9KMG - chains F and e of the 14 polymer chains in the assembly; structure by electron microscopy, 3.10 A resolution.

Chain F:
Protein: Major capsid protein
From: Escherichia phage FCWL1
UniProtKB: A0AAX4MTV7 (A0AAX4MTV7_9CAUD); residue numbers follow UniProt; this construct covers 1-319
Chain sequence (319 residues; numbered 1 to 319; the number before each row is that of its first residue):
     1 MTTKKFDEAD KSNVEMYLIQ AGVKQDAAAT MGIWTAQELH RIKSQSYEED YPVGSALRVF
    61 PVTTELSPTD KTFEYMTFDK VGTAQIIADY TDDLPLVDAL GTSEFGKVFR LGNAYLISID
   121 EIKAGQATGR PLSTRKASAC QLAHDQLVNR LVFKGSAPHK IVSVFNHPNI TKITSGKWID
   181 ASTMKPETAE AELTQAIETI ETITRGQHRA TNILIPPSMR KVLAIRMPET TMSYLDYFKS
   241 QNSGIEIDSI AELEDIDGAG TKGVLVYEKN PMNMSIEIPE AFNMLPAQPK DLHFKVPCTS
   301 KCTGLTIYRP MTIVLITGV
Disordered / not traced: 1-28

Chain e:
Protein: Decoration protein
From: Escherichia phage FCWL1
UniProtKB: A0AAX4MUC4 (A0AAX4MUC4_9CAUD); numbering as in UniProt (aligned over 1-158)
Chain sequence (158 residues; row label = number of the first residue in the row):
     1 MAQINASYQR DMAIALPGMV ADTSKYNIDG ACVVNEGDVL VGAAVQVVQA QAVDGHKLVK
    61 ALTTGTTPYG VAIRSHWQTV NAQNQMIYED GGAINVMTSG RVWMLSKSTE APTFGSAVKL
   121 DVDGQEKSDG TIETTWTYAG GWTKYKDIQL VEVQLHQL
Disordered / not traced: 1-2

How chain F and chain e interact:
Contacting residue pairs (38):
  Glu49(F) with Arg10(e), salt bridge
  Asp50(F) with Arg10(e), hydrogen bond (backbone-side chain)
  Tyr51(F) with Arg10(e); Met12(e), hydrophobic
  Pro52(F) with Tyr8(e); Arg10(e)
  Val53(F) with Gln9(e), hydrogen bond (backbone-side chain)
  Gly54(F) with Gln9(e)
  Ser55(F) with Ser7(e), hydrogen bond
  Arg58(F) with Ser7(e), hydrogen bond
  Asp120(F) with Trp77(e)
  Glu121(F) with Ser75(e); His76(e), hydrogen bond (side chain-backbone)
  Ala124(F) with Trp77(e), hydrophobic
  Leu132(F) with His76(e)
  Ala139(F) with Met12(e)
  Leu142(F) with Met12(e), hydrophobic
  Ala143(F) with Met12(e)
  Gln146(F) with Arg10(e), hydrogen bond (side chain-backbone); Asp11(e); Met12(e)
  Asn149(F) with Gln9(e)
  Arg150(F) with Asp11(e), salt bridge
  Ile215(F) with Ile4(e), hydrophobic
  Arg220(F) with Ile4(e), hydrogen bond (side chain-backbone); Ala6(e); Tyr8(e)
  Ile247(F) with Ile4(e)
  Ser249(F) with Asn5(e), hydrogen bond (backbone-backbone); Ala6(e); Ser7(e), hydrogen bond (backbone-backbone)
  Ile250(F) with Ser7(e)
  Ala251(F) with Ser7(e), hydrogen bond (backbone-backbone); Tyr8(e), hydrophobic
  Glu252(F) with Gln9(e)
  Lys290(F) with Tyr26(e)
  His293(F) with Tyr26(e), hydrogen bond
  Lys295(F) with Thr23(e)
Interface residues without a listed pair, chain F (33 interface residues in all): Ala114, Leu116, Pro217, Leu235, Asp248

In short:
Chain F and chain e form an interface of 33 and 14 residues respectively; the contacts include 11 hydrogen
bonds and 2 salt bridges. Polar contacts include Glu49(F)-Arg10(e), Arg150(F)-Asp11(e) and Asp50(F)-Arg10(e).
Here chain F is Major capsid protein and chain e is Decoration protein, both from Escherichia phage FCWL1.
Entry 9KMG (Cryo-EM Structure of Bacteriophage FCWL1 Capsid) was determined by electron microscopy (same
publication as 9JLF and 9KMH).
